Entry 4WH0 (X-ray diffraction, 2.56 A resolution); this record covers chains B and C of the 8 polymer chains in the assembly.

[Chain B (and C)]
Name: Putative hydrolase
From: Pseudomonas aeruginosa
Notes: chain C of this document is another copy of the same molecule, construct and numbering; everything in this record applies to it too
UniProtKB: Q02J38 (Q02J38_PSEAB); residue numbers follow UniProt; this construct covers 2-205
Chain sequence (205 residues; row label = number of the first residue in the row):
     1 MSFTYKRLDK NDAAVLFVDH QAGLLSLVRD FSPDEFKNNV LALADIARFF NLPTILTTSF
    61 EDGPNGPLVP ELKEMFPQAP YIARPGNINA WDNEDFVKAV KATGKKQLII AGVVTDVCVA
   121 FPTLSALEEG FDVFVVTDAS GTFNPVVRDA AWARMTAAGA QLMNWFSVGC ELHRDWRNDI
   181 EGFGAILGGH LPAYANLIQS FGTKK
Unresolved in the structure: 1, 204-205
Sequence notes: initiating methionine (1)
Modified positions: Mse1 (selenomethionine); Mse75, Mse155, Mse163 (selenomethionine; parent Met); C118 (S-mercaptocysteine; CSS)
What the authors report for this chain:
  - binding site for chloride ion: G86, N87, N93
  - post-translational modification sites: C118
  - catalytic residues: C118
  - catalytic residues: D19 (proposed by the authors, not directly observed)

[Chain B / chain C interface]
Pairs across the interface (57):
  G23(B) - L197(C)
  S26(B) - A193(C)
  L27(B) - A193(C)  hydrophobic
  R29(B) - A193(C)
  S59(B) - W176(C)  hydrogen bond
  F60(B) - W176(C)  hydrophobic
  D62(B) - F201(C)
  G63(B) - F201(C)
  P64(B) - L197(C)
  P64(B) - I198(C)  hydrophobic
  N65(B) - Y194(C)  hydrogen bond
  P85(B) - R177(C)
  G86(B) - D175(C)
  G86(B) - W176(C)  hydrogen bond (backbone-backbone)
  G86(B) - R177(C)
  N87(B) - R174(C)
  N87(B) - D175(C)
  I88(B) - C170(C)
  I88(B) - R174(C)  hydrogen bond (backbone-backbone)
  I88(B) - W176(C)
  N89(B) - Y5(C)
  N89(B) - R7(C)
  D92(B) - R7(C)  salt bridge
  V114(B) - F166(C)  hydrophobic
  D116(B) - N164(C)  hydrogen bond
  D116(B) - F166(C)
  D116(B) - S167(C)
  V117(B) - F166(C)  hydrophobic
  V117(B) - S167(C)
  V117(B) - C170(C)  hydrophobic
  F121(B) - Y5(C)
  F121(B) - S167(C)
  F121(B) - C170(C)
  F121(B) - E171(C)
  L124(B) - F3(C)
  L124(B) - Y5(C)  hydrophobic
  S125(B) - Y5(C)
  L127(B) - F3(C)  hydrophobic
  E128(B) - F3(C)
  E128(B) - T4(C)
  E128(B) - Y5(C)  hydrogen bond (side chain-backbone)
  F143(B) - F166(C)  hydrophobic
  F143(B) - L191(C)  hydrophobic
  V146(B) - R148(C)
  V146(B) - W152(C)
  V147(B) - N164(C)
  D149(B) - W152(C)
  A150(B) - T137(C)
  A150(B) - W152(C)
  A150(B) - L162(C)
  A153(B) - L162(C)  hydrophobic
  R154(B) - Y5(C)
  R154(B) - Q161(C)  hydrogen bond
  R154(B) - L162(C)
  R154(B) - Mse163(C)
  R154(B) - E171(C)  salt bridge
  A158(B) - F3(C)  hydrophobic
Interface residues without a listed pair, chain B (33 interface residues in all): L24
Interface residues without a listed pair, chain C (32 interface residues in all): K6, F31, F134, D138, T156, H173, I180

[Overview]
Chain B and chain C form an interface of 33 and 32 residues respectively, with 7 hydrogen bonds and 2 salt
bridges. Polar contacts include D92(B)-R7(C), R154(B)-E171(C) and S59(B)-W176(C). From the paper: catalytic
residues C118(B) and D19(B); a binding site for chloride ion at G86(B), N87(B) and N93(B).
Chain B and chain C are both Putative hydrolase (Pseudomonas aeruginosa); the structure, YcaC from Pseudomonas
aeruginosa with S-mercaptocysteine active site cysteine, was determined by X-ray diffraction, deposited
together with 4WGF.
